5L64 - chains R and S of the 28 polymer chains in the assembly; structure by X-ray diffraction, 2.70 A resolution.

# Chain R
Name: Proteasome subunit alpha type-5
Organism: Saccharomyces cerevisiae (strain ATCC 204508 / S288c)
Notes: EC 3.4.25.1
Reference sequence: P32379 (PSA5_YEAST); residues -7 to 252 here correspond to UniProt positions 1-260 (UniProt number = residue number + 8)
Sequence (260 residues; numbered -7 to 252; the number before each row is that of its first residue; numbers below 1 keep their minus sign (Met-7 is residue -7)):
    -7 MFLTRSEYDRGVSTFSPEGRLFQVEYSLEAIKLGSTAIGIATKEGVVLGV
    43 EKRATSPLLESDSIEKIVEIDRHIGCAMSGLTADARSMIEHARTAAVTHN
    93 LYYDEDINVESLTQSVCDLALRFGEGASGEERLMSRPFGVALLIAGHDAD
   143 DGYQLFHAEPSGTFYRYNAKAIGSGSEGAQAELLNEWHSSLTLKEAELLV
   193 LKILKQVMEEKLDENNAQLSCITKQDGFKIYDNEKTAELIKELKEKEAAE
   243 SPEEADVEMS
Not modelled in the structure: -7 to 0, 118-124, 243-252

# Chain S
Name: Proteasome subunit alpha type-6
Organism: Saccharomyces cerevisiae (strain ATCC 204508 / S288c)
Notes: EC 3.4.25.1
Reference sequence: P40302 (PSA6_YEAST); residues 0-233 here correspond to UniProt positions 1-234 (UniProt number = residue number + 1)
Sequence (234 residues; row label = number of the first residue in the row; numbering starts at 0):
     0 MFRNNYDGDTVTFSPTGRLFQVEYALEAIKQGSVTVGLRSNTHAVLVALK
    50 RNADELSSYQKKIIKCDEHMGLSLAGLAPDARVLSNYLRQQCNYSSLVFN
   100 RKLAVERAGHLLCDKAQKNTQSYGGRPYGVGLLIIGYDKSGAHLLEFQPS
   150 GNVTELYGTAIGARSQGAKTYLERTLDTFIKIDGNPDELIKAGVEAISQS
   200 LRDESLTVDNLSIAIVGKDTPFTIYDGEAVAKYI
Not modelled in the structure: 0-2
UniProt features mapped onto this chain:
  - modified residue: Ser13 (Phosphoserine)
  - cross-link: Lys190 (Glycyl lysine isopeptide (Lys-Gly) (interchain with G-Cter in ubiquitin))

# Interface between chain R and chain S
Contacting residue pairs (44; chain R residue first):
  Ser5(R) with Arg125(S)
  Thr6(R) with Gly7(S); Gln20(S)
  Phe7(R) with Gln20(S), hydrogen bond (backbone-side chain); Tyr23(S); Ala24(S), hydrophobic; Leu76(S), hydrophobic; Arg125(S); Pro126(S); Gly128(S)
  Ser8(R) with Tyr23(S)
  Pro9(R) with Tyr23(S), hydrophobic; Glu26(S)
  Glu10(R) with Glu26(S); Gln30(S)
  Gly11(R) with Tyr23(S); Ala27(S)
  Leu13(R) with Arg125(S)
  Gln106(R) with Arg81(S), hydrogen bond
  Asp110(R) with Arg81(S), salt bridge
  Leu113(R) with Pro78(S), hydrophobic; Arg125(S)
  Ser153(R) with Pro78(S)
  Gly154(R) with Pro78(S)
  Thr155(R) with Gln59(S)
  Phe156(R) with Gln59(S)
  Tyr157(R) with Arg50(S); Asn51(S); Ala52(S); Ser56(S); Ser57(S); Gln59(S)
  Arg158(R) with Ser56(S); Ser57(S), hydrogen bond (backbone-backbone)
  Tyr159(R) with Ala52(S); Asp53(S); Leu55(S); Ser56(S)
  Asn160(R) with Leu55(S), hydrogen bond (backbone-backbone)
  Ala161(R) with Leu55(S)
  Gln172(R) with Asp53(S), hydrogen bond; Leu55(S)
  Leu176(R) with Leu55(S), hydrophobic
  Trp179(R) with Leu55(S), hydrophobic
Interface residues without a listed pair, chain R (27 interface residues in all): Arg2, Gly3, Glu117, Leu175
Interface residues without a listed pair, chain S (26 interface residues in all): Asp6, Glu54, Lys60, Asp79, Gly123

# Overview
The interface between chain R and chain S involves 27 residues on one side and 26 on the other, with 5
hydrogen bonds and 1 salt bridge. Polar pairs include Asp110(R)-Arg81(S), Phe7(R)-Gln20(S) and
Gln106(R)-Arg81(S).
Here chain R is Proteasome subunit alpha type-5 and chain S is Proteasome subunit alpha type-6, both from
Saccharomyces cerevisiae (strain ATCC 204508 / S288c). Entry 5L64 (Yeast 20S proteasome with human beta5c
(1-138) and human beta6 (97-111; 118-133) in complex with epoxyketone ...) was determined by X-ray diffraction
(same publication as 5L52, 5L54, 5L55, 5L5A, 5L5B, 5L5D and 30 further entries).
